PDB entry 7VUZ | electron microscopy, 2.89 A resolution | chains A and B of the 5 polymer chains in the assembly

== Chain A ==
Molecule: Guanine nucleotide-binding protein G(i) subunit alpha-1
From: Homo sapiens
Reference sequence: P63096 (GNAI1_HUMAN); residues 1-354 here = UniProt positions 1-354
Amino-acid sequence (354 residues; row label = number of the first residue in the row):
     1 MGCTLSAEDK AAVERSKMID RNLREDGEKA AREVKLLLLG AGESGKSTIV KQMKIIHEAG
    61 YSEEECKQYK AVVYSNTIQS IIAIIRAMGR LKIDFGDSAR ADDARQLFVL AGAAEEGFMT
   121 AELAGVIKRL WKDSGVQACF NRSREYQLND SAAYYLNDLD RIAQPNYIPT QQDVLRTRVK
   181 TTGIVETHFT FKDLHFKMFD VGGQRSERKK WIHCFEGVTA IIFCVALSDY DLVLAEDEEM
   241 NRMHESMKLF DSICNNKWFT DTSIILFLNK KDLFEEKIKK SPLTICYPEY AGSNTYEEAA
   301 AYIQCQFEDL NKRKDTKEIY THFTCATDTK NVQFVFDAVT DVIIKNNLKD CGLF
Not modelled in the structure: 1-3, 55-181, 235-239, 354
Swiss-Prot annotation at these positions:
  - region: Lys35 to Thr48 (G1 motif), Asp173 to Thr181 (G2 motif), Phe196 to Arg205 (G3 motif), Ile265 to Asp272 (G4 motif), Thr324 to Thr329 (G5 motif)
  - binding site (GTP): Glu43 to Thr48, Ser151, Leu175 to Thr181, Asp200 to Gln204, Asn269 to Asp272, Ala326
  - binding site (Mg(2+)): Ser47, Thr181
  - modified residue: Arg178 (ADP-ribosylarginine), Gln204 (Deamidated glutamine), Cys351 (ADP-ribosylcysteine)
  - lipidation: Gly2 (N-myristoyl glycine), Cys3 (S-palmitoyl cysteine)
  - natural variant: Gly40 (G40C: In NEDHISB; G40R: In NEDHISB), Gly45 (G45D: In NEDHISB), Thr48 (T48I: In NEDHISB; T48K: In NEDHISB), Gln52 (Q52P: In NEDHISB), Ser75 (deletion: In NEDHISB; uncertain significance), Gln172 (deletion: In NEDHISB), Asp173 (D173V: In NEDHISB), Glu186 to Phe189 (deletion: In NEDHISB; uncertain significance), Cys224 (C224Y: In NEDHISB), Lys270 (K270N: In NEDHISB; K270R: In NEDHISB), Asp272 (D272G: In NEDHISB), Ala326 (A326P: In NEDHISB), 1 further natural variant entry in UniProt
  - mutagenesis: Gly42 (G42R: Abolishes switch to an activated conformation and dissociation from beta and gamma subunits upon GTP binding. Abolishes interaction with RGS family members), Glu116 (E116L: Enhances interaction (inactive GDP-bound) with RGS14), Gln147 (Q147L: Enhances interaction (inactive GDP-bound) with RGS14), Glu245 (E245L: Enhances interaction (inactive GDP-bound) with RGS14)

== Chain B ==
Molecule: Guanine nucleotide-binding protein G(I)/G(S)/G(T) subunit beta-1
From: Homo sapiens
Reference sequence: P62873 (GBB1_HUMAN); residue numbers follow UniProt; this construct covers 2-340
Amino-acid sequence (358 residues; each row starts with the number of its first residue; numbers below 1 keep their minus sign (Met-17 is residue -17)):
   -17 MHHHHHHLEV LFQGPGSSGS ELDQLRQEAE QLKNQIRDAR KACADATLSQ ITNNIDPVGR
    43 IQMRTRRTLR GHLAKIYAMH WGTDSRLLVS ASQDGKLIIW DSYTTNKVHA IPLRSSWVMT
   103 CAYAPSGNYV ACGGLDNICS IYNLKTREGN VRVSRELAGH TGYLSCCRFL DDNQIVTSSG
   163 DTTCALWDIE TGQQTTTFTG HTGDVMSLSL APDTRLFVSG ACDASAKLWD VREGMCRQTF
   223 TGHESDINAI CFFPNGNAFA TGSDDATCRL FDLRADQELM TYSHDNIICG ITSVSFSKSG
   283 RLLLAGYDDF NCNVWDALKA DRAGVLAGHD NRVSCLGVTD DGMAVATGSW DSFLKIWN
Not modelled in the structure: -17 to 1
Construct notes: initiating methionine (-17); expression tag (-16 to 1)
Swiss-Prot annotation at these positions:
  - modified residue: Ser2 (N-acetylserine), His266 (Phosphohistidine)
  - natural variant: Leu30 (L30F: In MRD42; uncertain significance), Arg52 (R52G: In MRD42), Gly64 (G64V: In MRD42), Asp76 (D76E: In MRD42; D76G: In MRD42), Gly77 (G77S: In MRD42), Lys78 (K78R: In MRD42), Ile80 (I80N: In MRD42; I80T: In MRD42), His91 (H91R: In MRD42; uncertain significance), Ala92 (A92T: In MRD42), Pro94 (P94S: In MRD42), Leu95 (L95P: In MRD42), Arg96 (R96L: In MRD42), 5 further natural variant entries in UniProt
Disulfide bonds: Cys121-Cys149

== Interface between chain A and chain B ==
Contacting residue pairs (48; chain A residue first):
  Asp9(A) - Thr86(B)
  Asp9(A) - Asn88(B)
  Ala12(A) - Asn88(B)
  Val13(A) - Asn88(B)
  Arg15(A) - Val90(B)  hydrogen bond (side chain-backbone)
  Ser16(A) - Asn88(B)
  Ser16(A) - Lys89(B)
  Ile19(A) - Lys89(B)
  Ile19(A) - Val90(B)
  Ile19(A) - Ala92(B)  hydrophobic
  Asp20(A) - Lys89(B)  salt bridge
  Leu23(A) - Gly53(B)
  Leu23(A) - Leu55(B)
  Leu23(A) - Lys78(B)
  Leu23(A) - Ile80(B)  hydrophobic
  Leu23(A) - Lys89(B)
  Asp26(A) - Lys78(B)  salt bridge
  Gly27(A) - Leu55(B)
  Thr182(A) - Asp118(B)
  Thr182(A) - Asn119(B)
  Gly183(A) - Leu117(B)
  Gly183(A) - Asn119(B)
  Ile184(A) - Trp99(B)
  Ile184(A) - Leu117(B)  hydrogen bond (backbone-backbone)
  Phe199(A) - Trp99(B)  hydrophobic
  Gln204(A) - Leu117(B)  hydrogen bond (side chain-backbone)
  Gln204(A) - Asn119(B)  hydrogen bond
  Gln204(A) - Gly144(B)
  Gln204(A) - Tyr145(B)  hydrogen bond (side chain-backbone)
  Ser206(A) - Tyr145(B)
  Ser206(A) - Gly162(B)
  Ser206(A) - Asp186(B)
  Glu207(A) - Asp186(B)  hydrogen bond (backbone-side chain)
  Glu207(A) - Cys204(B)  hydrogen bond
  Lys210(A) - Tyr145(B)
  Lys210(A) - Asp228(B)  salt bridge
  Lys210(A) - Asn230(B)
  Lys210(A) - Asp246(B)  salt bridge
  Trp211(A) - Leu117(B)  hydrophobic
  Trp211(A) - Tyr145(B)
  His213(A) - Lys57(B)
  His213(A) - Trp332(B)
  Cys214(A) - Tyr59(B)
  Cys214(A) - Gln75(B)  hydrogen bond (backbone-side chain)
  Cys214(A) - Trp99(B)
  Phe215(A) - Trp99(B)  hydrophobic
  Glu216(A) - Lys57(B)  salt bridge
  Trp258(A) - Arg314(B)
Also at the interface, not in a pair above, chain A (25 interface residues in all): Gly203
Also at the interface, not in a pair above, chain B (33 interface residues in all): Arg52, Thr87, His91, Met101, His142, Thr143, Met188

== Overview ==
25 residues of chain A face 33 of chain B across their interface; the contacts include 8 hydrogen bonds and 5
salt bridges. Polar contacts include Asp20(A)-Lys89(B), Asp26(A)-Lys78(B) and Lys210(A)-Asp228(B).
Here chain A is Guanine nucleotide-binding protein G(i) subunit alpha-1 and chain B is Guanine
nucleotide-binding protein G(I)/G(S)/G(T) subunit beta-1, both from Homo sapiens. Entry 7VUZ (Cryo-EM
structure of pseudoallergen receptor MRGPRX2 complex with PAMP-12, state2) was determined by electron
microscopy together with 7VDH, 7VDL, 7VDM, 7VUY, 7VV0, 7VV3, 7VV4 and 7VV5 from the same study.
